PDB entry 8YBZ | electron microscopy, 4.80 A resolution (low resolution: residue-level contacts below are approximate; hydrogen-bond / salt-bridge calls are withheld) | chains A and D of the 9 polymer chains in the assembly

# Chain A
Name: Spike glycoprotein
From: Severe acute respiratory syndrome coronavirus
Reference sequence: P0DTC2 (SPIKE_SARS2); numbering as in UniProt (aligned over 1-1273)
Sequence (1273 residues; each row starts with the number of its first residue):
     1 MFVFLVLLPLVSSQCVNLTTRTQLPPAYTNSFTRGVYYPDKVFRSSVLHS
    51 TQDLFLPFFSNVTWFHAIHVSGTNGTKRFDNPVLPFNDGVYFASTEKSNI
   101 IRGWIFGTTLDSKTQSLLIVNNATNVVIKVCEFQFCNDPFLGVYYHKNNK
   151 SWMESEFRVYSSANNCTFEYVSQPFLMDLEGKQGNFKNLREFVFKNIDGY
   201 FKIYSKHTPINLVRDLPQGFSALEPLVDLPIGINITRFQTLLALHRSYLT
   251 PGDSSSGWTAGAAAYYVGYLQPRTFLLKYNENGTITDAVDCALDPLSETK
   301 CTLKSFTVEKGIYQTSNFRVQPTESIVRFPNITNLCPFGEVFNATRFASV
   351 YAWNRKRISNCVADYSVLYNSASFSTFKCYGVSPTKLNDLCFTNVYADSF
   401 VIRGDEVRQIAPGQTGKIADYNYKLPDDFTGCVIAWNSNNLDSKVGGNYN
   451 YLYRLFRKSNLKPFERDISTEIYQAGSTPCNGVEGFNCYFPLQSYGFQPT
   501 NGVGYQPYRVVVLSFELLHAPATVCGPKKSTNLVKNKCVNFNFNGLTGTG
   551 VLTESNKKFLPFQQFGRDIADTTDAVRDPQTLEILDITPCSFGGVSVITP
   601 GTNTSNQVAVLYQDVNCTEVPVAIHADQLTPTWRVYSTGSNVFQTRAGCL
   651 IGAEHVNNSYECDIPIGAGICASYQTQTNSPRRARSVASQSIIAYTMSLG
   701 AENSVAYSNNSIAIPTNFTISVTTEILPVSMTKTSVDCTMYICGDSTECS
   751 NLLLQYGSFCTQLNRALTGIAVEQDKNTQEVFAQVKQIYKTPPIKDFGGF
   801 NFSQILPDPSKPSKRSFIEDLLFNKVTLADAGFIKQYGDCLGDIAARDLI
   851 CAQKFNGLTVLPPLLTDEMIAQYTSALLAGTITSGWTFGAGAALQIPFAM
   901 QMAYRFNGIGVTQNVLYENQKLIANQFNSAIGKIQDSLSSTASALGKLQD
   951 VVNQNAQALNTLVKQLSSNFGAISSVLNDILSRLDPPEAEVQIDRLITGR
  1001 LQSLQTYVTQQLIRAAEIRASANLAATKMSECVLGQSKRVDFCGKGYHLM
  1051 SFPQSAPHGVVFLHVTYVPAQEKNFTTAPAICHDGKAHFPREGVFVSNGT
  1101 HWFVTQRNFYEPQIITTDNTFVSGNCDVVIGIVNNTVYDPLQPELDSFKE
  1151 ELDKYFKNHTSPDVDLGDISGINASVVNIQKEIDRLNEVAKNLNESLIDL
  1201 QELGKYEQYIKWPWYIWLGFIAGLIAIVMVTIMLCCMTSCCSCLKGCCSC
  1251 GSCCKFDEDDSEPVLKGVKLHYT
Not modelled in the structure: 1-13, 71-75, 618-640, 677-688, 828-850, 941-943, 1147-1273
Construct notes: conflict Pro986 (Lys in P0DTC2), Pro987 (Val in P0DTC2)
Curated features (UniProtKB/Swiss-Prot):
  - region: Asn280 to Cys301 (Putative superantigen), Arg403 to Asp405 (Integrin-binding motif), Asn448 to Phe456 (Immunodominant HLA epitope recognized by the CD8+), Pro681 to Ala684 (Putative superantigen), Ser816 to Tyr837 (Fusion peptide 1), Lys835 to Phe855 (Fusion peptide 2), Asp1163 to Glu1202 (Heptad repeat 2)
  - motif: Met1237 to Cys1241 (Binding to host endocytosis trafficking protein SNX27), Asp1257 to Glu1262 (Diacidic ER export motif (host COPII)), Ser1261 to Gly1267 (Binding to host plasma membrane localising/FERM domain proteins), Lys1269 to Thr1273 (KxHxx, ER retrieval signal (COPI))
  - site (Cleavage): Arg685, Ser686, Arg815, Ser816
  - lipidation (S-palmitoyl cysteine): Cys1235, Cys1236, Cys1240, Cys1241, Cys1243, Cys1247, Cys1248, Cys1250, Cys1253, Cys1254
  - glycosylation: Asn17 (N-linked (GlcNAc...) (complex) asparagine), Asn61 (N-linked (GlcNAc...) (hybrid) asparagine), Asn74 (N-linked (GlcNAc...) (complex) asparagine), Asn122 (N-linked (GlcNAc...) (hybrid) asparagine), Asn149 (N-linked (GlcNAc...) (complex) asparagine), Asn165 (N-linked (GlcNAc...) (complex) asparagine), Asn234 (N-linked (GlcNAc...) (high mannose) asparagine), Asn282 (N-linked (GlcNAc...) (complex) asparagine), Thr323 (O-linked (GalNAc) threonine), Ser325 (O-linked (HexNAc...) serine), Asn331 (N-linked (GlcNAc...) (complex) asparagine), Asn343 (N-linked (GlcNAc...) (complex) asparagine), Asn603 (N-linked (GlcNAc...) (hybrid) asparagine), Asn616 (N-linked (GlcNAc...) (complex) asparagine), Asn657 (N-linked (GlcNAc...) (complex) asparagine), Thr676 (O-linked (GlcNAc...) threonine), Thr678 (O-linked (GlcNAc...) threonine), Asn709 (N-linked (GlcNAc...) (high mannose) asparagine), Asn717 (N-linked (GlcNAc...) (hybrid) asparagine), Asn801 (N-linked (GlcNAc...) (hybrid) asparagine) and 6 more in UniProt
  - natural variant: Leu5 (L5F: In strain: Iota/B.1.526), Ser13 (S13I: In strain: Epsilon/B.1.427/B.1.429), Leu18 (L18F: In strain: Beta/B.1.351, Gamma/P.1 and 1 more), Thr19 (T19I: In strain: Omicron/BQ.1.1, Omicron/XBB.1.5 and 1 more; T19R: In strain: Delta/B.1.617.2, Omicron/BA.2 and 4 more), Thr20 (T20N: In strain: Gamma/P.1), Leu24 to Ala27 (sequence variant, change not given here; In strain: Omicron/BA.2, Omicron/BA.2.12.1 and 6 more), Pro26 (P26S: In strain: Gamma/P.1), Gln52 (Q52H: In strain: Omicron/EG.5.1), Ala67 (A67V: In strain: Eta/B.1.525, Omicron/BA.1), His69 to Val70 (deletion: In strain: Alpha/B.1.1.7, Eta/B.1.525 and 5 more), Gly75 (G75V: In strain: Lambda/C.37), Thr76 (T76I: In strain: Lambda/C.37), 83 further natural variant entries in UniProt
  - mutagenesis: His69 to Val70 (Increased incorporation of cleaved spike into virions), Asn121 (N121Q: Partial loss of biliverdin affinity), Arg190 (R190K: Partial loss of biliverdin affinity), Asn234 (N234Q: Increased resistance to neutralizing antibodies), Asn331 (N331Q: Reduced viral infectivity), Asn343 (N343Q: Reduced viral infectivity), Leu452 (L452R: Increased resistance to neutralizing antibodies. Decreases HLA binding to NF9 epitope. Increased binding affinity to human ACE2), Tyr453 (Y453F: Decreased HLA binding to NF9 epitope. Increased binding affinity to human ACE2), Ala475 (A475V: Increased resistance to neutralizing antibodies), Val483 (V483A: Increased resistance to neutralizing antibodies), Glu484 (E484D: Increased replication in human TMEM106B overexpressing cells), Phe490 (F490L: Increased resistance to neutralizing antibodies and human covalescent sera neutralization), 16 further mutagenesis entries in UniProt
Disulfides: Cys15-Cys136, Cys131-Cys166, Cys291-Cys301, Cys336-Cys361, Cys379-Cys432, Cys391-Cys525, Cys480-Cys488, Cys538-Cys590, Cys617-Cys649, Cys662-Cys671, Cys738-Cys760, Cys743-Cys749, Cys1032-Cys1043, Cys1082-Cys1126

# Chain D
Name: THSC20.HVTR26 (Fab26) - Heavy Chain
From: Homo sapiens
Sequence (231 residues; row label = number of the first residue in the row):
     1 EVQLVESGGGLVQPGGSLRLSCAASGFTVSSNYMSWVRQAPGKGLEWVSA
    51 IYSGDSTYYADSVKGRFTISRHNPKNTLYLQMNSLRAEDTAVYYCARLVG
   101 ALTNIVVSGDGGAFDIWGQGTMVTVSSASTKGPSVFPLAPSSKSTSGGTA
   151 ALGCLVKDYFPEPVTVSWNSGALTSGVHTFPAVLQSSGLYSLSSVVTVPS
   201 SSLGTQTYICNVNHKPSNTKVDKRVEPKSCD
Not modelled in the structure: 231
Disulfides: Cys22-Cys95, Cys154-Cys210

# Chain A / chain D interface
Pairs across the interface (9):
  Val483(A) with Ser56(D); Tyr58(D)
  Glu484(A) with Ser53(D); Gly54(D); Asp55(D); Ser56(D); Tyr58(D)
  Asn487(A) with Gly100(D); Ala101(D)
Also at the interface, not in a pair above, chain A (5 interface residues in all): Gly485, Phe486
Also at the interface, not in a pair above, chain D (10 interface residues in all): Tyr33, Tyr52, Thr57
The authors on this interface:
  - epitope / paratope residues, chain A: Glu484(A), Phe486(A), Asn487(A)

# Summary
The interface between chain A and chain D involves 5 residues on one side and 10 on the other. Curated
annotation (UniProt) lists 29 mutagenesis sites on chain A. The paper reports epitope/paratope residues
Glu484(A), Phe486(A) and Asn487(A).
Here chain A is Spike glycoprotein (Severe acute respiratory syndrome coronavirus) and chain D is
THSC20.HVTR26 (Fab26) - Heavy Chain (Homo sapiens). Entry 8YBZ (State - II: Spike 3-up RBD with THSC20.HVTR26
(Fab26)) was determined by electron microscopy together with 8YBS and 8YBY from the same study.
